8ELI - chains H and A of the 3 polymer chains in the assembly; structure by X-ray diffraction, 1.49 A resolution.

Chain H:
Molecule: VRC34-combo.1 Fab Heavy chain
From: Homo sapiens
Notes: antibody fragment or engineered binder
Sequence (226 residues; each row starts with the number of its first residue; a row labelled like 82A-82C holds insertion residues (82A, then the next letters in order)):
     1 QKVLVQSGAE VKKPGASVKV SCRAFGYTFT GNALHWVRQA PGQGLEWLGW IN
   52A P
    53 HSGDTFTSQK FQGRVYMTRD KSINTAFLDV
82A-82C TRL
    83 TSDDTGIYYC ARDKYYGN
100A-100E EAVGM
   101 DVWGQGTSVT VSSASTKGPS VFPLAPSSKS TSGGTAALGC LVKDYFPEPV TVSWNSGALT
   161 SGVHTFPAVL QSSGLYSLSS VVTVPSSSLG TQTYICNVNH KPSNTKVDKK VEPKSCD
Cystine bridges: Cys22-Cys92, Cys140-Cys196
From the paper describing this entry:
  - contacts within the chain: Trp50-Phe58 (hydrophobic contact)

Chain A:
Molecule: Fusion peptide
Sequence (8 residues; numbered 512 to 519; the number before each row is that of its first residue):
   512 AVGIGAVF

Chain H / chain A interface:
Residue-residue contacts (26; chain H residue first):
  Thr30(H) - Val518(A)
  Gly31(H) - Val518(A)
  Ala33(H) - Ile515(A)  hydrophobic
  Trp50(H) - Val513(A)
  Trp50(H) - Gly514(A)
  Trp50(H) - Ile515(A)
  Asn52(H) - Ile515(A)  hydrogen bond (side chain-backbone)
  Asn52(H) - Gly516(A)  hydrogen bond (side chain-backbone)
  Asn52(H) - Ala517(A)  hydrogen bond (side chain-backbone)
  Asn52(H) - Val518(A)
  His53(H) - Ala517(A)
  His53(H) - Phe519(A)
  Asp56(H) - Ile515(A)
  Thr57(H) - Ile515(A)
  Phe58(H) - Ile515(A)
  Tyr97(H) - Ile515(A)  hydrogen bond (side chain-backbone)
  Tyr97(H) - Gly516(A)  hydrogen bond (side chain-backbone)
  Tyr97(H) - Val518(A)  hydrophobic
  Asn100(H) - Gly514(A)
  Asn100(H) - Gly516(A)
  Asn100(H) - Ala517(A)
  Asn100(H) - Val518(A)
  Glu100A(H) - Ala512(A)  hydrogen bond (side chain-backbone)
  Glu100A(H) - Val513(A)
  Ala100B(H) - Ala512(A)
  Ala100B(H) - Val513(A)  hydrogen bond (backbone-backbone)
Also at the interface, not in a pair above, chain H (15 interface residues in all): Asn32, Ile51
The authors on this interface:
  - epitope / paratope residues, chain A: Ile515(A)

Overview:
The interface between chain H and chain A involves 15 residues on one side and 8 on the other; the contacts
include 7 hydrogen bonds. Polar pairs include Asn52(H)-Ile515(A), Asn52(H)-Gly516(A) and Asn52(H)-Ala517(A).
The paper reports the epitope/paratope residue Ile515(A); contacts within the chain involving Phe58(H) and
Trp50(H).
Chain H is VRC34-combo.1 Fab Heavy chain (Homo sapiens) and chain A is Fusion peptide; the structure, Broadly
neutralizing antibody VRC34-combo.1 in complex with HIV fusion peptide (residue 512-519), was determined by
X-ray diffraction, deposited together with 8F7Z, 8EUU, 8EUV and 8EUW.
